PDB entry 7XM2 | X-ray diffraction, 2.30 A resolution | chain X

# Chain X
Name: Kelch-like ECH-associated protein 1
Source organism: Homo sapiens
Reference sequence: Q14145 (KEAP1_HUMAN); numbering as in UniProt (aligned over 321-609)
Sequence (292 residues; numbered 318 to 609; the number before each row is that of its first residue):
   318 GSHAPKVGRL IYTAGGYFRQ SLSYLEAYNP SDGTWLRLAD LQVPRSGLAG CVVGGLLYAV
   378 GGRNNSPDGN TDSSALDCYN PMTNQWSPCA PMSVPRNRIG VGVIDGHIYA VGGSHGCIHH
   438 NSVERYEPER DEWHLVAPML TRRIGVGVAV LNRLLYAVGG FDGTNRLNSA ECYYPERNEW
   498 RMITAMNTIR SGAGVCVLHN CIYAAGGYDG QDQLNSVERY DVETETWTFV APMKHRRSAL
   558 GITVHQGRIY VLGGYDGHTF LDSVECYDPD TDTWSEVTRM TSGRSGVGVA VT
Disordered / not traced: 318-324, 383-387
Disulfides: C434 forms a disulfide with the same residue of a neighbouring copy of this chain
Construct notes: expression tag (318-320)
Small-molecule neighbours: NXPZ-2 (GFD; 2-[(4-aminophenyl)sulfonyl-[4-[(2-azanyl-2-oxidanylidene-ethyl)-(4-methoxyphenyl)sulfonyl-amino]naphthalen-1-yl]amino]ethanamide): Y334, S363, G364, R380, N414, R415, I461, G462, F478, R483, S508, G509, Y525, Q530, S555, A556, Y572, F577, S602, G603
Swiss-Prot annotation at these positions:
  - site: C434 (Sensor for electrophilic agents)
  - modified residue: C434 (S-cGMP-cysteine)
  - natural variant: G333 (G333C: In a NSCLC cell line), G350 (G350S: In a NSCLC cell line), G364 (G364C: In a lung adenocarcinoma cell line), G430 (G430C: In a lung adenocarcinoma patient), A522 (A522V: In a breast cancer sample)
  - mutagenesis: Y334 (Y334A: Loss of interaction with NFE2L2/NRF2. Strongly reduces repression of NFE2L2/NRF2-dependent gene expression. Loss of interaction with PGAM5), R380 (R380A: Loss of interaction with NFE2L2/NRF2. Abolishes repression of NFE2L2/NRF2-dependent gene expression. Impaired interaction with SQSTM1/p62), N382 (N382A: Loss of interaction with NFE2L2/NRF2. Strongly reduces repression of NFE2L2/NRF2-dependent gene expression. Impaired interaction with SQSTM1/p62), R415 (R415A: Loss of interaction with NFE2L2/NRF2. Abolishes repression of NFE2L2/NRF2-dependent gene expression. Loss of interaction with PGAM5. Does not affect interaction with SQSTM1/p62), H436 (H436A: Loss of interaction with NFE2L2/NRF2. Abolishes repression of NFE2L2/NRF2-dependent gene expression. Does not affect interaction with SQSTM1/p62), F478 (F478A: Abolishes repression of NFE2L2/NRF2-dependent gene expression), R483 (R483A: Loss of interaction with NFE2L2/NRF2. Abolishes repression of NFE2L2/NRF2-dependent gene expression. Loss of interaction with PGAM5. Does not affect interaction with SQSTM1/p62), Y525 (Y525A: Loss of interaction with NFE2L2/NRF2. Strongly reduces repression of NFE2L2/NRF2-dependent gene expression. Abolishes interaction with SQSTM1/p62), Y572 (Y572A: Loss of interaction with NFE2L2/NRF2. Strongly reduces repression of NFE2L2/NRF2-dependent gene expression. Loss of interaction with PGAM5. Abolishes interaction with SQSTM1/p62)

# Overview
Chain X binds NXPZ-2. From UniProt: 9 mutagenesis sites.
Chain X is Kelch-like ECH-associated protein 1 (Homo sapiens); the structure, Crystal structure of Keap1 Kelch
domain (residues 322-609) in complex with NXPZ-2, was determined by X-ray diffraction together with 7XM3, 7XM4
and 7XM5 from the same study.
